8YA0 - chains Y and V of the 7 polymer chains in the assembly; structure by electron microscopy, 2.97 A resolution.

Chain Y:
Molecule: Protein translocase subunit SecY
Source organism: Geobacillus thermodenitrificans NG80-2
UniProt: A4IJK8 (A4IJK8_GEOTN); numbering as in UniProt (aligned over 2-430)
Sequence (429 residues; each row starts with the number of its first residue):
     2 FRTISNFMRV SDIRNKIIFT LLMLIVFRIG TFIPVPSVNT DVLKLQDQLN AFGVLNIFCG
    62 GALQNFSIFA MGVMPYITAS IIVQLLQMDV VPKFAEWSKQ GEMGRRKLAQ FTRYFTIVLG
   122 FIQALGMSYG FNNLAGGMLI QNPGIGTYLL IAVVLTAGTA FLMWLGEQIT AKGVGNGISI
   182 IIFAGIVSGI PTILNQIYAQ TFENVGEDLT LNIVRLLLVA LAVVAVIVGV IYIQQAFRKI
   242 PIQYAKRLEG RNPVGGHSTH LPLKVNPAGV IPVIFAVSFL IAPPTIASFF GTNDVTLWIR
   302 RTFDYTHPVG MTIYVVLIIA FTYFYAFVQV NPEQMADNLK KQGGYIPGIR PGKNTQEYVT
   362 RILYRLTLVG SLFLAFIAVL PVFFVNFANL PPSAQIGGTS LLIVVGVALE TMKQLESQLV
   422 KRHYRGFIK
Disordered / not traced: 203-211
Sequence notes: engineered mutation Cys60 (Gly in A4IJK8), Thr202 (Gln in A4IJK8), Thr211 (Phe in A4IJK8), Asn213 (Arg in A4IJK8)

Chain V:
Molecule: Nanobody
Source organism: Lama glama
Notes: antibody fragment or engineered binder
Sequence (116 residues; row label = number of the first residue in the row):
     1 QVQLVETGGG LVQPGGSLRL SCGASGSIFN MYAMGWYRQA PGKRREVVAR IATDDSTMYP
    61 DSVKGRFTIS RDNAKNTVYL QMNSLKPEDT AVYYCYYQRT VMSQPYWGQG TQVTVS
Disulfides: Cys22-Cys95

How chain Y and chain V interact:
Residue-residue contacts (36; chain Y residue first):
  Pro35(Y) with Met102(V)
  Asn40(Y) with Tyr32(V); Arg50(V), hydrogen bond
  Thr41(Y) with Tyr32(V); Gln98(V), hydrogen bond; Val101(V), hydrogen bond (side chain-backbone)
  Asp42(Y) with Tyr32(V); Ala33(V); Arg50(V), salt bridge; Tyr96(V), hydrogen bond; Gln98(V)
  Val43(Y) with Val47(V), hydrophobic
  Lys45(Y) with Gln104(V); Pro105(V)
  Leu46(Y) with Tyr37(V), hydrophobic; Arg45(V), hydrogen bond (backbone-side chain); Val47(V), hydrophobic; Tyr96(V); Trp107(V)
  Gln47(Y) with Arg44(V); Arg45(V)
  Asp48(Y) with Arg45(V), salt bridge
  Asn51(Y) with Gln104(V)
  Gly54(Y) with Gln104(V)
  Val55(Y) with Val101(V); Ser103(V)
  Leu135(Y) with Arg44(V), hydrogen bond (backbone-side chain)
  Gly137(Y) with Pro60(V)
  Gly138(Y) with Met58(V)
  Met139(Y) with Val47(V); Arg50(V); Met58(V), hydrophobic; Tyr59(V); Pro60(V)
  Ile141(Y) with Met58(V)
  Gln142(Y) with Met58(V)
Other interface residues (no listed pair), chain Y (20 interface residues in all): Phe33, Asn134

Overview:
20 residues of chain Y and 18 residues of chain V are in contact, with 6 hydrogen bonds and 2 salt bridges.
Polar pairs include Asp42(Y)-Arg50(V), Asp48(Y)-Arg45(V) and Asn40(Y)-Arg50(V).
Here chain Y is Protein translocase subunit SecY (Geobacillus thermodenitrificans NG80-2) and chain V is
Nanobody (Lama glama). Entry 8YA0 (Structure of the SecA-SecY complex with the substrate FtsQ-LacY(+7C)) was
determined by electron microscopy, deposited together with 8Y9Y, 8Y9Z, 8YA2, 8YA3 and 8YAS.
